PDB entry 6TQP | X-ray diffraction, 1.85 A resolution | chains A and B

[Chain A]
Name: 16L protein
From: Yaba-like disease virus
UniProt: Q9DHU6 (Q9DHU6_YLDV); numbering as in UniProt (aligned over 1-147)
Chain sequence (152 residues; each row starts with the number of its first residue; numbers below 1 keep their minus sign (Gly-4 is residue -4)):
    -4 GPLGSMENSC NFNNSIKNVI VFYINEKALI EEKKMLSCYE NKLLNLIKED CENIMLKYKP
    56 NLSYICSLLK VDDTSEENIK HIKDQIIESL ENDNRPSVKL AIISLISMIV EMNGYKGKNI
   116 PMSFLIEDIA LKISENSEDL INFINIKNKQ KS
Not modelled in the structure: -4 to 2, 145-147
Differences from the reference sequence: expression tag (-4 to 0)
Reported in the primary citation:
  - mutagenesis - K52A: unchanged binding to Bid BH3
  - mutagenesis - K52A: decreased binding to Bad
  - mutagenesis - K52A (20 fold): decreased binding to Bmf BH3
  - mutagenesis - R90A (10-80 fold): decreased binding to Bak
  - mutagenesis - R90A (10-80 fold): decreased binding to Bid
  - mutagenesis - R90A (2-fold): decreased binding to Hrk

[Chain B]
Name: Bcl-2-binding component 3, isoforms 1/2
UniProt: Q9BXH1 (BBC3_HUMAN); residues 129-154 here correspond to UniProt positions 130-155 (UniProt number = residue number + 1)
Chain sequence (26 residues; each row starts with the number of its first residue):
   129 EEQWAREIGA QLRRMADDLN AQYERR
Swiss-Prot annotation at these positions:
  - motif: Ile136 to Gln150 (BH3)

[How chain A and chain B interact]
Pairs across the interface - 40 pairs, chain A then chain B:
  Ile49(A) - Leu147(B)  hydrophobic
  Lys52(A) - Asp146(B)  salt bridge
  Tyr53(A) - Met143(B)  hydrophobic
  Tyr53(A) - Asp146(B)  hydrogen bond
  Asn56(A) - Gln139(B)  hydrogen bond
  Asn56(A) - Arg142(B)
  Leu57(A) - Met143(B)  hydrophobic
  Tyr59(A) - Glu135(B)
  Tyr59(A) - Gln139(B)
  Ile60(A) - Gln139(B)
  Ile60(A) - Met143(B)  hydrophobic
  Leu63(A) - Trp132(B)  hydrogen bond (backbone-side chain)
  Leu63(A) - Glu135(B)
  Leu63(A) - Ile136(B)  hydrophobic
  Leu64(A) - Ile136(B)  hydrophobic
  Lys75(A) - Glu129(B)  salt bridge
  His76(A) - Glu129(B)  salt bridge
  His76(A) - Gln131(B)  hydrogen bond
  Asp79(A) - Glu129(B)
  Gln80(A) - Glu129(B)
  Gln80(A) - Gln131(B)
  Gln80(A) - Trp132(B)
  Glu83(A) - Glu129(B)  hydrogen bond (side chain-backbone)
  Glu83(A) - Glu130(B)
  Glu83(A) - Ala133(B)
  Ser84(A) - Ile136(B)
  Ser84(A) - Leu140(B)
  Arg90(A) - Arg141(B)
  Arg90(A) - Ala144(B)
  Arg90(A) - Asp145(B)  salt bridge
  Arg90(A) - Asn148(B)
  Ser92(A) - Ala144(B)
  Ser92(A) - Leu147(B)
  Ser92(A) - Asn148(B)  hydrogen bond
  Val93(A) - Ala144(B)  hydrophobic
  Phe138(A) - Asn148(B)
  Phe138(A) - Tyr151(B)  hydrophobic
  Ile141(A) - Tyr151(B)
  Lys142(A) - Tyr151(B)
  Lys142(A) - Arg154(B)
Also at the interface, not in a pair above, chain A (25 interface residues in all): Asn87, Asp88, Ala96, Ile97
Also at the interface, not in a pair above, chain B (20 interface residues in all): Gln150
The authors on this interface:
  - residue pairs: Lys52(A)-Asp146(B) (salt bridge), Tyr53(A)-Asp146(B) (hydrogen bond), Asn56(A)-Gln139(B) (hydrogen bond), Arg90(A)-Asp145(B) (salt bridge)
  - interface residues, chain B: Ile136(B), Leu140(B), Met143(B), Leu147(B)

[In short]
25 residues of chain A and 20 residues of chain B are in contact; the contacts include 6 hydrogen bonds and 4
salt bridges. Among the polar pairs are Lys52(A)-Asp146(B), Lys75(A)-Glu129(B) and His76(A)-Glu129(B). The
paper describes salt bridges between Lys52(A) and Asp146(B) and Arg90(A) and Asp145(B); hydrogen bonds between
Tyr53(A) and Asp146(B) and Asn56(A) and Gln139(B). From the paper: K52A of chain A reduces binding to Bad;
interface residues Ile136(B), Leu140(B) and Met143(B) among others.
Here chain A is 16L protein (Yaba-like disease virus) and chain B is Bcl-2-binding component 3, isoforms 1/2.
Entry 6TQP (Structural insight into tanapoxvirus mediated inhibition of apoptosis) was determined by X-ray
diffraction together with 6TQQ and 6TRR from the same study.
